7WG1 - chain A; structure by X-ray diffraction, 2.19 A resolution.

# Chain A
Protein: Arginyltransferase
Organism: Kluyveromyces lactis (strain ATCC 8585 / CBS 2359 / DSM 70799 / NBRC 1267 / NRRL Y-1140 / WM37)
Notes: EC 2.3.2.8
Reference sequence: Q6CXX6 (Q6CXX6_KLULA); numbering as in UniProt (aligned over 1-503)
Chain sequence (507 residues; numbered -3 to 503; the number before each row is that of its first residue; numbers below 1 keep their minus sign (Asp-3 is residue -3)):
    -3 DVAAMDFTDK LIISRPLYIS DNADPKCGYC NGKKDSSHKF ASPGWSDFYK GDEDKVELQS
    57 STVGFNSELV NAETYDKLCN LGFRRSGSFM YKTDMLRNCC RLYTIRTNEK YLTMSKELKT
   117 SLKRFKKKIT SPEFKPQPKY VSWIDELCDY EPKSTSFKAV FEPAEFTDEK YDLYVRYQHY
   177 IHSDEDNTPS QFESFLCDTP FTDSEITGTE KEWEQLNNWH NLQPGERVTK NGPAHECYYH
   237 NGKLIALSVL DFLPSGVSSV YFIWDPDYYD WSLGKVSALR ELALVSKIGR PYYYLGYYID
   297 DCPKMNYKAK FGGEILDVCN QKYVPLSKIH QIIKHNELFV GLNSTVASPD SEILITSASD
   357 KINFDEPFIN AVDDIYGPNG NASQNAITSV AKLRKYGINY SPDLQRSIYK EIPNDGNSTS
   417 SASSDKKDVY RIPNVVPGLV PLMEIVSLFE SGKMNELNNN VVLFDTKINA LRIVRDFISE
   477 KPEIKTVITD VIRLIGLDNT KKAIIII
Disordered / not traced: -3 to -1, 354-355, 410-422
Construct notes: expression tag (-3 to 0)
Ion coordination: Zn2+: Cys23, Cys26, Cys95, Cys96
What the authors report for this chain:
  - catalytic residues: Lys304 (proposed by the authors, not directly observed)
  - mutagenesis - R80E, K112E/K115E/K119E/R120E/K123E, Y303F, K304A: abolished catalytic activity
  - mutagenesis - R80K, H178A: decreased catalytic activity
  - mutagenesis - R80E: increased growth
  - mutagenesis - Y25F: abolished catalytic activity on Nt-Glu-peptide
  - mutagenesis - Y25F, E277A: decreased catalytic activity on Nt-Asp-peptide
  - mutagenesis - Y87F: unchanged catalytic activity on Nt-Asp-peptide
  - mutagenesis - Y87F: decreased catalytic activity on Nt-Glu-peptide
  - mutagenesis - E277K: abolished catalytic activity on Nt-Asp-peptide
  - mutagenesis - E277D: unchanged catalytic activity
  - mutagenesis - E277K: abolished catalytic activity on Asp-eK-ha-Ura3
  - mutagenesis - E277A: decreased catalytic activity on Asp-eK-ha-Ura3
  - mutagenesis - Y173F (6.3-fold), W260A (18-fold): decreased binding to Nt-Asp-peptide
  - mutagenesis - Y173F (6.6-fold), W260A (18-fold): decreased binding to Nt-Glu-peptide

# Overview
Cys23, Cys26, Cys95 and Cys96 form the Zn2+ site. The paper reports the catalytic residue Lys304; R80E,
K112E/K115E/K119E/R120E/K123E and Y303F, among others, abolish catalytic activity; 13 substitutions were
tested in all.
Chain A is Arginyltransferase (Kluyveromyces lactis (strain ATCC 8585 / CBS 2359 / DSM 70799 / NBRC 1267 /
NRRL Y-1140 / WM37)); the structure, DVAA-KlAte1, was determined by X-ray diffraction, deposited together with
7WFX, 7WG2 and 7WG4.
